PDB entry 5EOV | X-ray diffraction, 1.70 A resolution | chain A

# Chain A
Name: 16S/23S rRNA (cytidine-2'-O)-methyltransferase TlyA
Source organism: Mycobacterium tuberculosis
Notes: EC 2.1.1.226, 2.1.1.227
UniProtKB: P9WJ62 (TLYA_MYCTO); residues 64-268 here = UniProt positions 64-268
Chain sequence (220 residues; row label = number of the first residue in the row):
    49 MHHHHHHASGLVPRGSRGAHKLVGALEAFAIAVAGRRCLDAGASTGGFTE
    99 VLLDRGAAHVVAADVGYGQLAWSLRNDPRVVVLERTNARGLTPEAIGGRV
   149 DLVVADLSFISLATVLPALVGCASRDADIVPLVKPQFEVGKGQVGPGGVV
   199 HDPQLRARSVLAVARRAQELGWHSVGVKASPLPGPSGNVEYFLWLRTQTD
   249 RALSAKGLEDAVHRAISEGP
Not modelled in the structure: 49-63
Differences from the reference sequence: initiating methionine (49); expression tag (50-63)
Reported in the primary citation:
  - catalytic residues: K69, K182, E238
  - catalytic residues: D154 (citing earlier work)
  - mutagenesis - T93A (3-fold): decreased binding to SAM

# Summary
The paper reports catalytic residues K69, K182 and E238 among others; T93A reduces binding to SAM.
Chain A is 16S/23S rRNA (cytidine-2'-O)-methyltransferase TlyA (Mycobacterium tuberculosis); the structure,
C-terminal domain of the 16S/23S rRNA (cytidine-2'-O)-methyltransferase TlyA, was determined by X-ray
diffraction (same publication as 5KS2 and 5KYG).
